7ABB - chain A; structure by X-ray diffraction, 1.50 A resolution.

# Chain A
Molecule: SalCYP truncation
Organism: Salinispora tropica
Notes: engineered mutation(s): A199T
Sequence (388 residues; row label = number of the first residue in the row):
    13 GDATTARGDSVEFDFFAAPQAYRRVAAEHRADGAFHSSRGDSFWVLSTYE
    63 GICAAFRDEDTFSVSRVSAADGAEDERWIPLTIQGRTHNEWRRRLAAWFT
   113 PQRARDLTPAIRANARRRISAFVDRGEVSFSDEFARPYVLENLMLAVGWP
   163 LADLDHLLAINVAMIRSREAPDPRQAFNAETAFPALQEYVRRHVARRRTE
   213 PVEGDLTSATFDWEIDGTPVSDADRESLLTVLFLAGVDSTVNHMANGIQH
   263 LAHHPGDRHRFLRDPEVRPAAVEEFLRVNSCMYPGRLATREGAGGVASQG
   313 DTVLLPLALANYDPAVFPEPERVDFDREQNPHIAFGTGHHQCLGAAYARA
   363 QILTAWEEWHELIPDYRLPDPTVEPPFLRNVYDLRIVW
Unresolved in the structure: 13-21, 78-87, 180-188
Ion coordination: heme c Fe near C354 (its only coordinating residue here)
Residues lining bound ligands: heme c (HEC): F68, P92, L93, H100, R104, F111, L155, V243, L244, A247, G248, S251, T252, H255, L288, M294, P296, R298, L319, A346, F347, G348, H351, H352, Q353, C354, L355, G356, Y359, A360, Q363, I364

# In short
Bound to chain A: heme c.
Chain A is SalCYP truncation (Salinispora tropica); the structure, The truncated structure of the Bottromycin
biosynthetic protein SalCYP, was determined by X-ray diffraction (same publication as 7ABA).
